Entry 6TMG (electron microscopy, 2.80 A resolution); this record covers chains d and a of the 48 polymer chains in the assembly.

# Chain d
Molecule: ATPTG2
From: Toxoplasma gondii (strain ATCC 50853 / GT1)
Reference sequence: A0A125YV76 (A0A125YV76_TOXGG); numbering as in UniProt (aligned over 1-310)
Chain sequence (310 residues; row label = number of the first residue in the row):
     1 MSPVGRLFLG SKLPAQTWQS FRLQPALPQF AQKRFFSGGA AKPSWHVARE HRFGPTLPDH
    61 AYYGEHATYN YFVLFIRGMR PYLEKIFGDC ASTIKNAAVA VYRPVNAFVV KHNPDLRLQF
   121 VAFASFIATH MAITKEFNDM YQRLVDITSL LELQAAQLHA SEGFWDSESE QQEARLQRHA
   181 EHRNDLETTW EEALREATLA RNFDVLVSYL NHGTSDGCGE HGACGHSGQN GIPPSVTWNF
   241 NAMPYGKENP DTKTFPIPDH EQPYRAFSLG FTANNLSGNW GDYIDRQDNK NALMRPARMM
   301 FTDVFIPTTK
Disordered / not traced: 1-41, 214-228
Ligand contacts: 1,2-diacyl-sn-glycero-3-phosphocholine (PC1): M79, Y82, L83, I86, F87

# Chain a
Molecule: subunit d
From: Toxoplasma gondii (strain ATCC 50853 / GT1)
Reference sequence: S7V493 (S7V493_TOXGG); residues 1-536 here correspond to UniProt positions 134-669 (UniProt number = residue number + 133)
Chain sequence (536 residues; row label = number of the first residue in the row):
     1 MQALRRGAAI PSRLLPRRDS WMSLAPFVAP NNAAAWRKLR DGAQEVQTVI ERQSTPGKPQ
    61 QIDWAKWESQ IAHKDILNCL KTFYTNQVQI LDRALGALET AKTPAPCEGA EKGWALFDAA
   121 LSACAKSVEK SEELLSNGAR ALWVSCSNPP VWKVNTNEWL DSDQYWQAFV EKHHFYSQYQ
   181 PGVVDPEAPQ EVEAFKQAWH SRMGKFNDRS DTPMLYAYMN ELPSWEYYDL HRSAFLEHMT
   241 YFLVRTGGDF RFFPEMPPWQ WLAHMENLRF KLLSVAQSRR SQLQLANLER ERALDFLPVD
   301 VEHHGEEYTQ KFLQYETELF QACAARLMGH FMFLCDPFIP VQSAEALSAV TRVDNGKGKL
   361 FSLGDDVNAL FYLPEQQRRD VERPTQAVQT LLGHLEATGR PFNPCYSELL HVHAEVLEER
   421 GEHWLTAPGE CVSQAFLRRL RTDDPAYEVY CSYFKEMYER FAGAKEVSME DGRKRLATIE
   481 KNAQEEAAAY GLALKTMGSA ELAHKAREGA AKLEQLRKAQ EKAAGKSAQT VQENKM
Disordered / not traced: 1-121, 289-303, 508-536
Construct notes: conflict T351 (Ala484 in S7V493)
Ligand contacts: 1,2-diacyl-sn-glycero-3-phosphocholine (PC1): L215, A217, Y218, M219

# How chain d and chain a interact
Contacting residue pairs (55; chain d residue first):
  K42(d) with R209(a)
  P43(d) with D229(a); L230(a)
  S44(d) with L230(a), hydrogen bond (backbone-backbone); H231(a); R232(a), hydrogen bond (backbone-backbone)
  W45(d) with R232(a); S233(a); E306(a); T309(a)
  H46(d) with H231(a)
  V47(d) with H231(a)
  H51(d) with N220(a); Y227(a), hydrogen bond (backbone-side chain); H231(a)
  R52(d) with Y227(a); E237(a), salt bridge; E266(a), salt bridge; R269(a)
  F53(d) with L262(a); E266(a)
  G54(d) with Y227(a), hydrogen bond (backbone-side chain); H238(a); L262(a)
  P55(d) with S224(a); Y227(a), hydrophobic; Y228(a); H238(a); M256(a); P257(a)
  T56(d) with E221(a); M256(a)
  L57(d) with E221(a); P223(a); S224(a), hydrogen bond (backbone-side chain)
  P58(d) with P223(a); E255(a)
  D59(d) with S224(a), hydrogen bond (side chain-backbone); W225(a), hydrogen bond (side chain-backbone); E255(a)
  Y62(d) with N207(a), hydrogen bond (side chain-backbone); L215(a); Y216(a); M219(a), hydrophobic; P223(a), hydrophobic
  Y63(d) with N207(a); W225(a); E226(a), hydrogen bond
  G64(d) with N207(a), hydrogen bond (backbone-side chain)
  E65(d) with M203(a)
  H66(d) with W199(a)
  A67(d) with W199(a); R202(a); M203(a), hydrophobic
  T68(d) with W199(a)
Other interface residues (no listed pair), chain d (23 interface residues in all): H60
Other interface residues (no listed pair), chain a (35 interface residues in all): F206, L222, L236, G305

# Summary
Chain d and chain a form an interface of 23 and 35 residues respectively, with 10 hydrogen bonds and 2 salt
bridges. Among the polar pairs are R52(d)-E237(a), R52(d)-E266(a) and H51(d)-Y227(a). Ligands of chain d:
1,2-diacyl-sn-glycero-3-phosphocholine. Chain a binds 1,2-diacyl-sn-glycero-3-phosphocholine.
Here chain d is ATPTG2 and chain a is subunit d, both from Toxoplasma gondii (strain ATCC 50853 / GT1). Entry
6TMG (Cryo-EM structure of Toxoplasma gondii mitochondrial ATP synthase dimer, membrane region model) was
determined by electron microscopy, deposited together with 6TMH, 6TMI, 6TMJ, 6TMK and 6TML.
